PDB entry 8JBX | electron microscopy, 3.35 A resolution | chains D and I of the 10 polymer chains in the assembly

[Chain D]
Molecule: Histone H2B type 1-C/E/F/G/I
Source organism: Homo sapiens
UniProtKB: P62807 (H2B1C_HUMAN); residues 1-125 here correspond to UniProt positions 2-126 (UniProt number = residue number + 1)
Chain sequence (125 residues; each row starts with the number of its first residue):
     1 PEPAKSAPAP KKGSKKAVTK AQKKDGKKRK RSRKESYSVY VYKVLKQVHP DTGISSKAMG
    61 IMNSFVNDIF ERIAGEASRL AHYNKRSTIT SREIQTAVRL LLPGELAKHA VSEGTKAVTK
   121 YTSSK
Not modelled in the structure: 1-30, 125
Swiss-Prot annotation at these positions:
  - modified residue: Pro1 (N-acetylproline), Glu2 (ADP-ribosyl glutamic acid), Lys5 (N6-(2-hydroxyisobutyryl)lysine), Ser6 (ADP-ribosylserine), Lys11 (N6-(beta-hydroxybutyryl)lysine), Lys12 (N6-(2-hydroxyisobutyryl)lysine), Ser14 (Phosphoserine), Lys15 (N6-acetyllysine), Lys16 (N6-(beta-hydroxybutyryl)lysine), Lys20 (N6-(2-hydroxyisobutyryl)lysine), Lys23 (N6-(2-hydroxyisobutyryl)lysine), Lys24 (N6-(2-hydroxyisobutyryl)lysine), Lys34 (N6-(2-hydroxyisobutyryl)lysine), Glu35 (PolyADP-ribosyl glutamic acid), Ser36 (Phosphoserine), Lys43 (N6-(2-hydroxyisobutyryl)lysine), Lys46 (N6-(2-hydroxyisobutyryl)lysine), Lys57 (N6,N6-dimethyllysine), Arg79 (Dimethylated arginine), Lys85 (N6,N6,N6-trimethyllysine) and 6 more in UniProt
  - glycosylation: Ser112 (O-linked (GlcNAc) serine)
  - cross-link (Glycyl lysine isopeptide (Lys-Gly)): Lys5 (interchain with G-Cter in SUMO2), Lys20 (interchain with G-Cter in SUMO2), Lys34 (interchain with G-Cter in ubiquitin), Lys120 (interchain with G-Cter in ubiquitin)
Reported in the primary citation:
  - binding site for the 147-nt DNA strand (chain I): Tyr40, Tyr42, Ser56

[Chain I]
Molecule: 147-nt DNA strand
Sequence (147 nucleotides; row label = number of the first residue in the row; numbers below 1 keep their minus sign (DA-73 is residue -73)):
   -73 ATCGAGAATC CCGGTGCCGA GGCCGCTCAA TTGGTCGTAG ACAGCTCTAG CACCGCTTAA
   -13 ACGCACGTAC GCGCTGTCCC CCGCGTTTTA ACCGCCAAGG GGATTACTCC CTAGTCTCCA
    47 GGCACGTGTC AGATATATAC ATCCGAT
Not modelled in the structure: -73, 73

[Chain D / chain I interface]
Contacting residue pairs (11; chain D residue first):
  Arg31(D) with DT30(I), phosphate contact
  Tyr42(D) with DG-53(I), hydrogen bond to the phosphate
  Gly53(D) with DG-53(I), phosphate contact
  Ile54(D) with DA-54(I), sugar contact; DG-53(I), hydrogen bond to the phosphate
  Ser55(D) with DA-54(I), phosphate contact
  Ser56(D) with DA-54(I), hydrogen bond to the phosphate
  Arg86(D) with DG-34(I), salt bridge to the phosphate
  Ser87(D) with DG-34(I), hydrogen bond to the phosphate
  Thr88(D) with DA-35(I), phosphate contact; DG-34(I), phosphate contact
Interface residues without a listed pair, chain D (12 interface residues in all): Arg33, Thr52, Lys85
Interface residues without a listed pair, chain I (8 interface residues in all): DG-52, DC-46, DA-45

[In short]
12 residues of chain D face 8 of chain I across their interface; the contacts include 4 hydrogen bonds and 1
salt bridge. Among the polar pairs are Tyr42(D)-DG-53(I), Ile54(D)-DG-53(I) and Ser56(D)-DA-54(I). From the
paper: a binding site for the 147-nt DNA strand (chain I) at Tyr40(D), Tyr42(D) and Ser56(D).
Chain D is Histone H2B type 1-C/E/F/G/I (Homo sapiens) and chain I is a 147-nt DNA strand; the structure,
Human canonical 601 DNA nucleosome, was determined by electron microscopy together with 8JCC and 8JCD from the
same study.
